6NQD - chains C and D of the 12 polymer chains in the assembly; structure by electron microscopy, 3.90 A resolution.

== Chain C ==
Name: 8ANC195 G52K5 heavy chain, IG gamma-1 chain
Source organism: Homo sapiens
UniProt: S6B2A6 (S6B2A6_HUMAN); residues 114-220 here correspond to UniProt positions 145-251 (UniProt number = residue number + 31)
Chain sequence (244 residues; each row starts with the number of its first residue; note: 1 number in that range is skipped by the numbering (no residue carries it; nothing is unmodelled there); a row labelled like 77A-77D holds insertion residues (77A, then the next letters in order)):
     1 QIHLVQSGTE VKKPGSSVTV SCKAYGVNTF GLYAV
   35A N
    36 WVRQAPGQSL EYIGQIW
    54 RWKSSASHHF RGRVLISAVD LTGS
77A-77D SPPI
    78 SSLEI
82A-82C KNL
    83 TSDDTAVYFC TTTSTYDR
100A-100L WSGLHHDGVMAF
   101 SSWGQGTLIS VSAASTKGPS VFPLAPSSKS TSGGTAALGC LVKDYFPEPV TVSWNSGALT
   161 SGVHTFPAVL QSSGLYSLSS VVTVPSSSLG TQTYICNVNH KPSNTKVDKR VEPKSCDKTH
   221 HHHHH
Not modelled in the structure: 112-225
Sequence notes: expression tag (221-225)
Disulfide bonds: Cys22-Cys92
Covalently attached groups: N-acetylglucosamine (NAG) linked to Asn82B

== Chain D ==
Name: 8ANC195 G52K5 light chain
Source organism: Homo sapiens
UniProt: P0DOX7 (IGK_HUMAN); residues 109-214 carry their UniProt numbers (106 of 214 residues fall inside the UniProt entry; the rest is not from it)
Chain sequence (215 residues; each row starts with the number of its first residue):
     1 DIQMTQSPST LSASTGDTVR ISCRASQSIT
   30A G
    31 NWVAWYQQRP GKAPRLLIYR GAALLGGVPS RFRGSAAGTD FTLTIGNLQA EDFGTFYCQQ
    91 YDTYPGTFGQ GTKVEVKRTV AAPSVFIFPP SDEQLKSGTA SVVCLLNNFY PREAKVQWKV
   151 DNALQSGNSQ ESVTEQDSKD STYSLSSTLT LSKADYEKHK VYACEVTHQG LSSPVTKSFN
   211 RGEC
Not modelled in the structure: 108-214
Disulfide bonds: Cys23-Cys88

== Chain C / chain D interface ==
Residue-residue contacts - 37 pairs, chain C then chain D:
  Gln39(C) - Gln38(D)
  Gln39(C) - Tyr87(D)  hydrogen bond
  Ser44(C) - Tyr87(D)
  Ser44(C) - Gly99(D)  hydrogen bond (side chain-backbone)
  Ser44(C) - Gln100(D)
  Leu45(C) - Tyr87(D)  hydrophobic
  Leu45(C) - Phe98(D)  hydrophobic
  Tyr47(C) - Tyr94(D)  hydrophobic
  Tyr47(C) - Gly96(D)
  Ala59(C) - Tyr94(D)  hydrogen bond (backbone-side chain)
  Ser60(C) - Tyr94(D)
  Phe91(C) - Pro44(D)
  Ser100B(C) - Tyr49(D)
  Gly100C(C) - Trp32(D)
  Gly100C(C) - Tyr49(D)
  Gly100C(C) - Arg50(D)
  Gly100C(C) - Tyr91(D)  hydrogen bond (backbone-side chain)
  Leu100D(C) - Leu46(D)  hydrophobic
  Leu100D(C) - Tyr49(D)
  His100E(C) - Trp32(D)
  His100F(C) - Trp32(D)
  His100F(C) - Asp92(D)  salt bridge
  Val100I(C) - Tyr91(D)
  Val100I(C) - Asp92(D)
  Val100I(C) - Tyr94(D)  hydrophobic
  Met100J(C) - Gln89(D)  hydrogen bond (backbone-side chain)
  Met100J(C) - Tyr91(D)  hydrophobic
  Ala100K(C) - Ala34(D)  hydrophobic
  Ala100K(C) - Tyr91(D)
  Phe100L(C) - Tyr36(D)  hydrogen bond (backbone-side chain)
  Phe100L(C) - Leu46(D)
  Phe100L(C) - Phe98(D)  hydrophobic
  Ser101(C) - Leu46(D)
  Trp103(C) - Tyr36(D)  hydrophobic
  Trp103(C) - Ala43(D)  hydrophobic
  Trp103(C) - Pro44(D)
  Gly104(C) - Ala43(D)
Other interface residues (no listed pair), chain C (20 interface residues in all): Ser58
Other interface residues (no listed pair), chain D (21 interface residues in all): Arg45, Pro95, Gly101

== In short ==
20 residues of chain C face 21 of chain D across their interface, with 6 hydrogen bonds and 1 salt bridge.
Polar contacts include His100F(C)-Asp92(D), Gln39(C)-Tyr87(D) and Ser44(C)-Gly99(D). N-acetylglucosamine is
covalently linked to Asn82B(C).
Chain C is 8ANC195 G52K5 heavy chain, IG gamma-1 chain and chain D is 8ANC195 G52K5 light chain, both from
Homo sapiens; the structure, Cryo-EM structure of T/F100 SOSIP.664 HIV-1 Env trimer in complex with 8ANC195
Fab, was determined by electron microscopy.
